PDB entry 7V1W | X-ray diffraction, 1.86 A resolution | chains A and F of the 6 polymer chains in the assembly

[Chain A (and F)]
Molecule: Difructose dianhydride I synthase/hydrolase (alphaFFase1)
Source organism: Bifidobacterium dentium
Notes: chain F of this document is another copy of the same molecule, construct and numbering; everything in this record applies to it too
UniProt: A0A6L9SN29 (A0A6L9SN29_9BIFI); residues 1-452 here = UniProt positions 1-452
Sequence (460 residues; numbered 1 to 460; the number before each row is that of its first residue):
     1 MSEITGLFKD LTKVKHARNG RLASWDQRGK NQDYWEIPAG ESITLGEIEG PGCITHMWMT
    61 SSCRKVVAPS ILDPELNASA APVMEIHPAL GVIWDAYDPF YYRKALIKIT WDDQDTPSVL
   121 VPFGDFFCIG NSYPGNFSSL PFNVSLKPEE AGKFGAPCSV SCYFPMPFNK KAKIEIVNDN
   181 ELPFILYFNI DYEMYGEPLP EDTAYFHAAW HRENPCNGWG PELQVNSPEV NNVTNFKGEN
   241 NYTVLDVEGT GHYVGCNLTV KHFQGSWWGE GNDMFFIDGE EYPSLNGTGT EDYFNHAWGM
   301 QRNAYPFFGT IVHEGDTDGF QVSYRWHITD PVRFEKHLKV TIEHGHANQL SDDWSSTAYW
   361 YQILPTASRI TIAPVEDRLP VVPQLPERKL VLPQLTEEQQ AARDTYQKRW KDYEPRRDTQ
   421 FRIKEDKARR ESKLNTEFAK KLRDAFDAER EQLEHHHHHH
Unresolved in the structure: 1-2, 450-460
Sequence notes: expression tag (453-460)
Ion coordination: Ca2+ site 1: Asn-31, Asp-33 (shared with 3 residues of chain B); Ca2+ site 2: Glu-270, Asn-272, Thr-288 (shared with 2 residues of chain C)
Residues lining bound ligands:
  - beta-D-arabinofuranose (BXX), molecule 1: Trp-58, Thr-60, Tyr-187
  - beta-D-arabinofuranose (BXX), molecule 2: Trp-267, Gly-269, Glu-270, Thr-288, Gly-289, Glu-291, Asp-292, Ala-297, Trp-298, Gly-299
Reported in the primary citation:
  - binding site for beta-D-arabinofuranose: Tyr-187, Trp-267, Glu-270, Glu-291, Asp-292, Trp-298
  - mutagenesis - E270A, E291Q, D292A, D292N, W298A: decreased catalytic activity
  - mutagenesis - Y187F: unchanged catalytic activity
  - mutagenesis - Y187A: abolished catalytic activity
  - mutagenesis - E85A, E85Q, K147A: unchanged catalytic activity on pNP-alpha-D-Araf
  - mutagenesis - E85A, E85Q, K147A: decreased catalytic activity on inulobiose
  - specificity-determining residues: Glu-85, Lys-147
  - mutagenesis - W267A, E270Q, E291A: abolished expression

[Chain A / chain F interface]
Residue-residue contacts - 31 pairs, chain A then chain F:
  Ile-71(A) with Ile-71(F); Leu-72(F); Asp-73(F), hydrogen bond (backbone-backbone); Leu-76(F), hydrophobic; Asn-77(F)
  Leu-72(A) with Ile-71(F); Leu-72(F), hydrophobic; Val-92(F), hydrophobic
  Asp-73(A) with Ile-71(F), hydrogen bond (backbone-backbone)
  Leu-76(A) with Ile-71(F), hydrophobic
  Asn-77(A) with Ile-71(F); Val-92(F)
  Ala-80(A) with Leu-90(F); Val-92(F), hydrophobic
  Ala-81(A) with Leu-90(F), hydrogen bond (backbone-backbone)
  Val-83(A) with Leu-90(F)
  Met-84(A) with Leu-90(F); Val-92(F), hydrophobic
  Glu-85(A) with Leu-90(F)
  Ile-86(A) with Ile-86(F), hydrophobic; Leu-90(F), hydrophobic
  Ala-89(A) with Ala-81(F)
  Leu-90(A) with Ala-80(F); Ala-81(F), hydrogen bond (backbone-backbone); Val-83(F); Met-84(F); Glu-85(F); Ile-86(F), hydrophobic
  Val-92(A) with Leu-72(F), hydrophobic; Ala-80(F), hydrophobic; Met-84(F), hydrophobic
Other interface residues (no listed pair), chain A (15 interface residues in all): Gly-91
Other interface residues (no listed pair), chain F (15 interface residues in all): Ala-89, Gly-91

[Summary]
The chain A/chain F interface involves 15 residues from each chain; the contacts include 4 hydrogen bonds.
Main-chain hydrogen bonds include Ile-71(A)/Asp-73(F) and Ala-81(A)/Leu-90(F). From the paper: a binding site
for beta-D-arabinofuranose at Tyr-187(A), Trp-267(A) and Glu-270(A) among others; E270A, E291Q and D292A of
chain A, among others, reduce catalytic activity; 13 substitutions were tested in all.
Chain A and chain F are both Difructose dianhydride I synthase/hydrolase (alphaFFase1) (Bifidobacterium
dentium); the structure, Difructose dianhydride I synthase/hydrolase (alphaFFase1) from Bifidobacterium
dentium in complex with beta-D-arabinofuranose, was determined by X-ray diffraction (same publication as 7V1V
and 7V1X).
